8C81 - chains A and C of the 5 polymer chains in the assembly; structure by electron microscopy, 3.30 A resolution.

[Chain A]
Name: Protein ORM1
Organism: Saccharomyces cerevisiae
UniProtKB: P53224 (ORM1_YEAST); numbering as in UniProt (aligned over 1-222)
Amino-acid sequence (222 residues; each row starts with the number of its first residue):
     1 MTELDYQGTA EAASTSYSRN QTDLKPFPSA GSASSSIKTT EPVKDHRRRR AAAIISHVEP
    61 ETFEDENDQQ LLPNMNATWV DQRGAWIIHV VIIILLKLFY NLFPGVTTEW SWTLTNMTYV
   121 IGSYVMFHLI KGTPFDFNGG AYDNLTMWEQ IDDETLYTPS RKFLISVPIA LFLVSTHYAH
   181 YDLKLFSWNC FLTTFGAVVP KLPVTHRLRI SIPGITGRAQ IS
Unresolved in the structure: 1-38
Sequence notes: engineered mutation Ala-51 (Ser in P53224), Ala-52 (Ser in P53224), Ala-53 (Ser in P53224)
Residues lining bound ligands:
  - ergosterol (ERG), molecule 1: Ile-55, Phe-195, Val-204, Leu-208, Ile-210
  - ergosterol (ERG), molecule 2: Thr-194, Phe-195, Val-199, Leu-202
  - ergosterol (ERG), molecule 3: Thr-194, Leu-202, Val-204
  - Q7G (2-{[(4-O-alpha-D-glucopyranosyl-alpha-D-glucopyranosyl)oxy]methyl}-4-{[(3beta,9beta,14beta,17beta,25R)-spirost-5-en-3-yl]oxy}butyl 4-O-alpha-D-glucopyranosyl-alpha-D-glucopyranoside): Ile-130, Lys-131, Asp-143, Gln-220
  - Z8A (N-[(2S,3S,4R)-1,3,4-trihydroxyoctadecan-2-yl]hexacosanamide): Asn-76, Trp-79, Ile-88, His-89, Ile-92, Leu-96, Leu-114, Met-117, Thr-118, Tyr-119, Ile-121, Gly-122, Val-125, Met-126, Ile-130, Pro-134
Curated features (UniProtKB/Swiss-Prot):
  - modified residue (Phosphoserine): Ser-29, Ser-32, Ser-56
  - mutagenesis: Ser-29 (S29A: Induces dysregulation of sphingolipid synthesis; when associated with 32-A--A-36 and 51-A--A-53), Ser-32 to Ser-36 (Induces dysregulation of sphingolipid synthesis; when associated with A-29 and 51-A--A-53)

[Chain C]
Name: Serine palmitoyltransferase 2
Organism: Saccharomyces cerevisiae
Notes: EC 2.3.1.50
UniProtKB: P40970 (LCB2_YEAST); residue numbers follow UniProt; this construct covers 1-561
Amino-acid sequence (561 residues; numbered 1 to 561; the number before each row is that of its first residue):
     1 MSTPANYTRV PLCEPEELPD DIQKENEYGT LDSPGHLYQV KSRHGKPLPE PVVDTPPYYI
    61 SLLTYLNYLI LIILGHVHDF LGMTFQKNKH LDLLEHDGLA PWFSNFESFY VRRIKMRIDD
   121 CFSRPTTGVP GRFIRCIDRI SHNINEYFTY SGAVYPCMNL SSYNYLGFAQ SKGQCTDAAL
   181 ESVDKYSIQS GGPRAQIGTT DLHIKAEKLV ARFIGKEDAL VFSMGYGTNA NLFNAFLDKK
   241 CLVISDELNH TSIRTGVRLS GAAVRTFKHG DMVGLEKLIR EQIVLGQPKT NRPWKKILIC
   301 AEGLFSMEGT LCNLPKLVEL KKKYKCYLFI DEAHSIGAMG PTGRGVCEIF GVDPKDVDIL
   361 MGTFTKSFGA AGGYIAADQW IIDRLRLDLT TVSYSESMPA PVLAQTISSL QTISGEICPG
   421 QGTERLQRIA FNSRYLRLAL QRLGFIVYGV ADSPVIPLLL YCPSKMPAFS RMMLQRRIAV
   481 VVVAYPATPL IESRVRFCMS ASLTKEDIDY LLRHVSEVGD KLNLKSNSGK SSYDGKRQRW
   541 DIEEVIRRTP EDCKDDKYFV N
Covalently attached groups: pyridoxal phosphate (PLP) linked to Lys-366
Residues lining bound ligands:
  - pyridoxal phosphate (PLP): Met-224, Gly-225, Tyr-226, His-250, Glu-302, Asp-331, Ala-333, His-334, Thr-363, Thr-365, Gly-372
  - Q7G (2-{[(4-O-alpha-D-glucopyranosyl-alpha-D-glucopyranosyl)oxy]methyl}-4-{[(3beta,9beta,14beta,17beta,25R)-spirost-5-en-3-yl]oxy}butyl 4-O-alpha-D-glucopyranosyl-alpha-D-glucopyranoside): His-76, Val-77, Phe-80, Met-83, Thr-84, Lys-87, Ser-104, Asn-105, Phe-106, Glu-107
  - Z8A (N-[(2S,3S,4R)-1,3,4-trihydroxyoctadecan-2-yl]hexacosanamide): Tyr-65, Tyr-68, Leu-69, Ile-72, Ile-73, His-76, Tyr-110, Tyr-485, Leu-490
Curated features (UniProtKB/Swiss-Prot):
  - modified residue: Lys-366 (N6-(pyridoxal phosphate)lysine)
  - mutagenesis: His-334 (H334F: Loss of activity. No effect on interaction with LCB1), Lys-366 (K366T: Loss of activity. No effect on interaction with LCB1)
What the authors report for this chain:
  - binding site for pyridoxal phosphate: Lys-366
  - binding site for Z8A: Tyr-110, Tyr-485
  - catalytic residues: Lys-366 (citing earlier work)
  - mutagenesis - Y485S: increased catalytic activity
  - mutagenesis - Y485S: unchanged growth
  - mutagenesis - Y110S: abolished growth
  - mutagenesis - Y110S: decreased catalytic activity

[Interface between chain A and chain C]
Residue-residue contacts (21):
  Asn-67(A) with Ala-262(C), hydrogen bond (side chain-backbone); Ala-263(C)
  Asp-68(A) with Arg-258(C)
  Gln-70(A) with Val-264(C); Arg-265(C)
  Leu-71(A) with Arg-258(C); Val-264(C), hydrophobic
  Leu-72(A) with Arg-254(C)
  Met-75(A) with Tyr-485(C)
  Arg-83(A) with Thr-55(C); Pro-56(C), hydrogen bond (side chain-backbone); Tyr-58(C); Tyr-65(C)
  Gly-84(A) with Tyr-65(C)
  Ala-85(A) with Tyr-65(C)
  Ile-88(A) with Leu-66(C), hydrophobic
  Ile-130(A) with Phe-106(C), hydrophobic
  Thr-133(A) with Phe-106(C)
  Pro-134(A) with Phe-106(C); Glu-107(C)
  Phe-135(A) with Glu-107(C)
Other interface residues (no listed pair), chain A (21 interface residues in all): Phe-63, Glu-66, Pro-73, Trp-79, Gln-82, Val-91, Ile-92
Other interface residues (no listed pair), chain C (26 interface residues in all): Pro-57, Leu-62, Leu-69, Ser-108, Phe-109, Tyr-110, Lys-239, Glu-247, Gly-261, Thr-266, Pro-288, Leu-490

[In short]
21 residues of chain A and 26 residues of chain C are in contact; the contacts include 2 hydrogen bonds. Polar
contacts include Asn-67(A)/Ala-262(C) and Arg-83(A)/Pro-56(C). Compound Z8A and compound Q7G are bound between
chain A and chain C. From the paper: the catalytic residue Lys-366(C); Y485S of chain C increases catalytic
activity.
Here chain A is Protein ORM1 and chain C is Serine palmitoyltransferase 2, both from Saccharomyces cerevisiae.
Entry 8C81 (Cryo-EM structure of the yeast SPT-Orm1-Sac1 complex) was determined by electron microscopy
together with 8C80 and 8C82 from the same study.
